PDB entry 8XKR | electron microscopy, 3.53 A resolution | chains F and B of the 6 polymer chains in the assembly

== Chain F ==
Protein: Insulin-like growth factor I
From: Homo sapiens
UniProt: P05019 (IGF1_HUMAN); residues -47 to 147 here correspond to UniProt positions 1-195 (UniProt number = residue number + 48)
Sequence (195 residues; each row starts with the number of its first residue; numbers below 1 keep their minus sign (Met-47 is residue -47)):
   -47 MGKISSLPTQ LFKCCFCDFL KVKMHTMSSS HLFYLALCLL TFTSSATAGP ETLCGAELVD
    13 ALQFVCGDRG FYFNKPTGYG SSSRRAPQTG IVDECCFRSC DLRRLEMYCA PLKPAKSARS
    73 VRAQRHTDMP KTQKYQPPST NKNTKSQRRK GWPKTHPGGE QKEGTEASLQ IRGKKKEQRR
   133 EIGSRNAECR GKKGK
Not modelled in the structure: -47 to 3, 21-39, 64-147
Cystine bridges: Cys6-Cys48, Cys18-Cys61, Cys47-Cys52

== Chain B ==
Protein: Isoform Short of Insulin receptor
From: Homo sapiens
UniProt: P06213 (INSR_HUMAN), isoform P06213-2; numbering as in UniProt (aligned over 1-1370)
Sequence (1370 residues; each row starts with the number of its first residue):
     1 MATGGRRGAA AAPLLVAVAA LLLGAAGHLY PGEVCPGMDI RNNLTRLHEL ENCSVIEGHL
    61 QILLMFKTRP EDFRDLSFPK LIMITDYLLL FRVYGLESLK DLFPNLTVIR GSRLFFNYAL
   121 VIFEMVHLKE LGLYNLMNIT RGSVRIEKNN ELCYLATIDW SRILDSVEDN YIVLNKDDNE
   181 ECGDICPGTA KGKTNCPATV INGQFVERCW THSHCQKVCP TICKSHGCTA EGLCCHSECL
   241 GNCSQPDDPT KCVACRNFYL DGRCVETCPP PYYHFQDWRC VNFSFCQDLH HKCKNSRRQG
   301 CHQYVIHNNK CIPECPSGYT MNSSNLLCTP CLGPCPKVCH LLEGEKTIDS VTSAQELRGC
   361 TVINGSLIIN IRGGNNLAAE LEANLGLIEE ISGYLKIRRS YALVSLSFFR KLRLIRGETL
   421 EIGNYSFYAL DNQNLRQLWD WSKHNLTITQ GKLFFHYNPK LCLSEIHKME EVSGTKGRQE
   481 RNDIALKTNG DQASCENELL KFSYIRTSFD KILLRWEPYW PPDFRDLLGF MLFYKEAPYQ
   541 NVTEFDGQDA CGSNSWTVVD IDPPLRSNDP KSQNHPGWLM RGLKPWTQYA IFVKTLVTFS
   601 DERRTYGAKS DIIYVQTDAT NPSVPLDPIS VSNSSSQIIL KWKPPSDPNG NITHYLVFWE
   661 RQAEDSELFE LDYCLKGLKL PSRTWSPPFE SEDSQKHNQS EYEDSAGECC SCPKTDSQIL
   721 KELEESSFRK TFEDYLHNVV FVPRPSRKRR SLGDVGNVTV AVPTVAAFPN TSSTSVPTSP
   781 EEHRPFEKVV NKESLVISGL RHFTGYRIEL QACNQDTPEE RCSVAAYVSA RTMPEAKADD
   841 IVGPVTHEIF ENNVVHLMWQ EPKEPNGLIV LYEVSYRRYG DEELHLCVSR KHFALERGCR
   901 LRGLSPGNYS VRIRATSLAG NGSWTEPTYF YVTDYLDVPS NIAKIIIGPL IFVFLFSVVI
   961 GSIYLFLRKR QPDGPLGPLY ASSNPEYLSA SDVFPCSVYV PDEWEVSREK ITLLRELGQG
  1021 SFGMVYEGNA RDIIKGEAET RVAVKTVNES ASLRERIEFL NEASVMKGFT CHHVVRLLGV
  1081 VSKGQPTLVV MELMAHGDLK SYLRSLRPEA ENNPGRPPPT LQEMIQMAAE IADGMAYLNA
  1141 KKFVHRDLAA RNCMVAHDFT VKIGDFGMTR DIYETDYYRK GGKGLLPVRW MAPESLKDGV
  1201 FTTSSDMWSF GVVLWEITSL AEQPYQGLSN EQVLKFVMDG GYLDQPDNCP ERVTDLMRMC
  1261 WQFNPKMRPT FLEIVNLLKD DLHPSFPEVS FFHSEENKAP ESEELEMEFE DMENVPLDRS
  1321 SHCQREEAGG RDGGSSLGFK RSYEEHIPYT HMNGGKKNGR ILTLPRSNPS
Not modelled in the structure: 1-29, 158, 481-482, 520, 652, 680-784, 839, 936-1370
Cystine bridges: Cys35-Cys53, Cys153-Cys182, Cys186-Cys209, Cys196-Cys215, Cys219-Cys228, Cys223-Cys234, Cys235-Cys243, Cys239-Cys252, Cys255-Cys264, Cys268-Cys280, Cys286-Cys311, Cys293-Cys301, Cys315-Cys328, Cys339-Cys360, Cys674-Cys887, Cys813-Cys822
UniProt features mapped onto this chain:
  - region: Glu733 to Phe741 (Insulin-binding), Tyr999 (Important for interaction with IRS1, SHC1 and STAT5B)
  - site: Phe66 (Insulin-binding)
  - modified residue: Ser400 (Phosphoserine), Tyr401 (Phosphotyrosine), Ser407 (Phosphoserine), Tyr999 (Phosphotyrosine)
  - glycosylation (N-linked (GlcNAc...) asparagine): Asn43, Asn52, Asn105, Asn138, Asn242, Asn282, Asn322, Asn364, Asn424, Asn445, Asn541, Asn633, Asn651, Asn698

== Chain F / chain B interface ==
Pairs across the interface (10; chain F residue first):
  Asp12(F) with Arg515(B), salt bridge
  Phe16(F) with Gly577(B); Trp578(B); Leu579(B), hydrophobic
  Asp53(F) with Arg581(B)
  Leu54(F) with Trp578(B), hydrophobic; Leu579(B); Met580(B), hydrophobic; Arg581(B)
  Arg55(F) with Arg581(B)
Also at the interface, not in a pair above, chain F (7 interface residues in all): Leu5, Glu9
Also at the interface, not in a pair above, chain B (10 interface residues in all): Arg506, Leu513, Ile561, Gly582

== In short ==
7 residues of chain F face 10 of chain B across their interface, with 1 salt bridge. The salt-bridged pair is
Asp12(F)-Arg515(B).
Chain F is Insulin-like growth factor I and chain B is Isoform Short of Insulin receptor, both from Homo
sapiens; the structure, Cryo-EM structure of human insulin receptor bound to 4 IGF-I, conformation 2, was
determined by electron microscopy.
